Entry 7CR8 (X-ray diffraction, 3.70 A resolution); this record covers chains L and O of the 8 polymer chains in the assembly.

== Chain L ==
Molecule: CRISPR-associated endonuclease Cas1
From: Synechocystis sp. (strain PCC 6803 / Kazusa)
Notes: EC 3.1.-.-
UniProtKB: Q6ZEI2 (Q6ZEI2_SYNY3); residues 1-325 here = UniProt positions 1-325
Chain sequence (336 residues; row label = number of the first residue in the row; numbers below 1 keep their minus sign (Gly-10 is residue -10)):
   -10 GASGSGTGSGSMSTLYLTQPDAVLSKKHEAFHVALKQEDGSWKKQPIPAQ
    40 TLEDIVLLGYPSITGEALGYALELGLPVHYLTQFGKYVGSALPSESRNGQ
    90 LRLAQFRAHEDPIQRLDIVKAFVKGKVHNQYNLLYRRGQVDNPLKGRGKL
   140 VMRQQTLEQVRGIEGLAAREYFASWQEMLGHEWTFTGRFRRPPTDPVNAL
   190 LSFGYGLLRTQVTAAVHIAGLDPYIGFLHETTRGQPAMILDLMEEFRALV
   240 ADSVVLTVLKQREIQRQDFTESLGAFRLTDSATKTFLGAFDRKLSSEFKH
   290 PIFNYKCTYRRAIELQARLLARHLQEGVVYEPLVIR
Disordered / not traced: -10 to 0, 290-291, 325
Construct notes: expression tag (-10 to 0)
From the paper describing this entry:
  - binding site for the 36-nt DNA strand: Asp10
  - mutagenesis - K75D, R179D, R180D, R198D, R222D: decreased binding to ssDNA

== Chain O ==
Molecule: 36-nt DNA strand
Sequence (36 nucleotides; each row starts with the number of its first residue):
     1 TTTTTTTGTGCCCCTGGCGGTCGCTTTCAAGTTTTT
Disordered / not traced: 1-3, 34-36

== Chain L / chain O interface ==
Pairs across the interface (8; chain L residue first):
  Pro9(L) - DT7(O)  base contact
  Asp10(L) - DT7(O)  base contact
  Val12(L) - DT6(O)  phosphate contact
  Lys25(L) - DT6(O)  salt bridge to the phosphate
  Trp31(L) - DT5(O)  hydrogen bond to the sugar
  Trp31(L) - DT6(O)  hydrogen bond to the phosphate
  Lys33(L) - DT4(O)  phosphate contact
  Ser51(L) - DT7(O)  hydrogen bond to the phosphate
Interface residues without a listed pair, chain L (8 interface residues in all): Tyr49

== Summary ==
8 residues of chain L and 4 residues of chain O are in contact, with 3 hydrogen bonds and 1 salt bridge. Polar
contacts include Trp31(L)-DT5(O), Trp31(L)-DT6(O) and Ser51(L)-DT7(O). From the paper: a binding site for the
36-nt DNA strand at Asp10(L); K75D, R179D and R180D of chain L, among others, reduce binding to ssDNA; 5
substitutions were tested in all.
Here chain L is CRISPR-associated endonuclease Cas1 (Synechocystis sp. (strain PCC 6803 / Kazusa)) and chain O
is a 36-nt DNA strand. Entry 7CR8 (Synechocystis Cas1-Cas2-prespacerL complex) was determined by X-ray
diffraction, deposited together with 7CR6.
